PDB entry 4MGR | X-ray diffraction, 2.55 A resolution | chains A and B

== Chain A (and B) ==
Protein: HTH-type transcriptional regulatory protein GabR
Organism: Bacillus subtilis
Notes: chain B of this document is another copy of the same molecule, construct and numbering; everything in this record applies to it too
Reference sequence: P94426 (GABR_BACSU); residues 1-479 here = UniProt positions 1-479
Chain sequence (485 residues; row label = number of the first residue in the row):
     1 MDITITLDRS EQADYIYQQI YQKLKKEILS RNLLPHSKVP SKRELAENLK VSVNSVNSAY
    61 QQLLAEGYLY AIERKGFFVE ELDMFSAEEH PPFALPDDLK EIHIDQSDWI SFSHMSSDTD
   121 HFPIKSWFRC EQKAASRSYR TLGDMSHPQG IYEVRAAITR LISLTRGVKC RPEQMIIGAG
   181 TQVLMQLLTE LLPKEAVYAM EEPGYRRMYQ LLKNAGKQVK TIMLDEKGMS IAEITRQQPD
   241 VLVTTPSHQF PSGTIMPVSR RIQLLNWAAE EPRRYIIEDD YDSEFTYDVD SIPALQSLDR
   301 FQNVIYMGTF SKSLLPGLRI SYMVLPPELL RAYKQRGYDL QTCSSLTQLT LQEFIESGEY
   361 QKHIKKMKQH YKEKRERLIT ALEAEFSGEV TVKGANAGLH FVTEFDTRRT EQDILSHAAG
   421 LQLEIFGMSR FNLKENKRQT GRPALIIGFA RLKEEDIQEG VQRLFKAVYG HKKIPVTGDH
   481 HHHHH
Unresolved in the structure: 1, 470-485 (chain B: 1, 88-95, 473-485)
Differences from the reference sequence: expression tag (480-485)
Ion coordination: Zn2+ near N303 (its only coordinating residue here)

== How chain A and chain B interact ==
Residue-residue contacts (157; chain A residue first):
  Y17(A) with D290(B), hydrogen bond
  Q18(A) with D290(B), hydrogen bond
  Y21(A) with D290(B), hydrogen bond
  K25(A) with P293(B)
  Q61(A) with V289(B)
  Q62(A) with V289(B); D290(B), hydrogen bond (side chain-backbone)
  E66(A) with P257(B); V258(B), hydrogen bond (backbone-backbone); I292(B); P293(B)
  G67(A) with V258(B)
  Y68(A) with V258(B)
  L82(A) with V258(B), hydrophobic; S259(B); I262(B), hydrophobic
  D83(A) with I262(B)
  M84(A) with N266(B), hydrogen bond (backbone-side chain)
  F85(A) with I262(B), hydrophobic; N266(B); L298(B); R300(B)
  S86(A) with N266(B), hydrogen bond (backbone-side chain); A269(B); F301(B)
  E88(A) with A269(B); E270(B); F301(B)
  H90(A) with R300(B); F301(B)
  P91(A) with R300(B); F301(B); Q302(B)
  P92(A) with Q302(B), hydrogen bond (backbone-side chain)
  L95(A) with R331(B)
  D98(A) with E173(B); P327(B); L330(B); R331(B), salt bridge; K334(B), hydrogen bond (backbone-side chain)
  L99(A) with R171(B); E173(B)
  K100(A) with K334(B)
  E101(A) with H147(B), salt bridge; Y152(B); R155(B), salt bridge; E173(B)
  H103(A) with Y152(B)
  T119(A) with Y139(B), hydrogen bond (side chain-backbone); R140(B); L142(B); G143(B), hydrogen bond (side chain-backbone)
  D120(A) with Y139(B); R140(B)
  F122(A) with Y139(B), hydrogen bond (backbone-side chain)
  I124(A) with A135(B), hydrophobic; Y139(B), hydrophobic
  F128(A) with E131(B); Q132(B); A135(B), hydrophobic; L346(B), hydrophobic
  E131(A) with F128(B); E131(B)
  Q132(A) with F128(B)
  A135(A) with F128(B), hydrophobic
  Y139(A) with T119(B), hydrogen bond (side chain-backbone); F122(B), hydrogen bond (side chain-backbone); I124(B), hydrophobic
  R140(A) with T119(B); R451(B); K453(B)
  L142(A) with P316(B), hydrophobic; G317(B)
  G143(A) with S116(B); S117(B), hydrogen bond (backbone-backbone); T119(B); P316(B); R451(B)
  D144(A) with Q106(B); S116(B); R451(B)
  M145(A) with S116(B)
  H147(A) with E101(B), salt bridge
  Y152(A) with E101(B); H103(B)
  R155(A) with E101(B), salt bridge
  R171(A) with K100(B)
  E173(A) with K100(B); E101(B)
  A179(A) with T342(B)
  Q182(A) with D339(B), hydrogen bond; L340(B), hydrogen bond (side chain-backbone)
  Q186(A) with Q186(B); E190(B)
  R207(A) with G337(B); Y338(B), hydrogen bond (side chain-backbone); L340(B)
  Q210(A) with Y338(B)
  L211(A) with Y338(B), hydrophobic
  N214(A) with Y338(B), hydrogen bond
  P257(A) with E66(B)
  V258(A) with E66(B), hydrogen bond (backbone-backbone); G67(B); Y68(B); L82(B), hydrophobic
  S259(A) with L82(B)
  I262(A) with D83(B); M84(B); F85(B), hydrophobic
  Q263(A) with D83(B)
  N266(A) with M84(B), hydrogen bond (side chain-backbone); F85(B); S86(B), hydrogen bond (side chain-backbone)
  A269(A) with A87(B)
  E270(A) with S86(B), hydrogen bond
  V289(A) with Q61(B); Q62(B); A65(B), hydrophobic
  D290(A) with Y17(B), hydrogen bond; Q18(B), hydrogen bond; Y21(B), hydrogen bond; Q62(B), hydrogen bond (backbone-side chain)
  I292(A) with E66(B)
  P293(A) with K25(B); E66(B)
  L298(A) with F85(B)
  F301(A) with S86(B); A87(B), hydrophobic
  P316(A) with L142(B); G143(B)
  G317(A) with S344(B); S345(B), hydrogen bond (backbone-backbone)
  L318(A) with S344(B)
  R319(A) with L340(B); Q341(B), hydrogen bond (side chain-backbone); T342(B)
  P327(A) with L99(B)
  L330(A) with L99(B), hydrophobic
  R331(A) with D98(B), salt bridge; L99(B)
  G337(A) with R207(B)
  Y338(A) with Q182(B); R207(B), hydrogen bond (backbone-side chain); Q210(B); L211(B), hydrophobic; N214(B)
  D339(A) with Q182(B), hydrogen bond; R207(B)
  L340(A) with Q182(B), hydrogen bond (backbone-side chain); R207(B); R319(B)
  Q341(A) with R319(B), hydrogen bond (backbone-side chain)
  T342(A) with R319(B)
  S344(A) with L318(B)
  S345(A) with G317(B)
  L346(A) with F128(B), hydrophobic
  R451(A) with G143(B), hydrogen bond (side chain-backbone)
Also at the interface, not in a pair above, chain A (98 interface residues in all): A65, E81, E89, D97, S116, S117, T141, Q149, V183, E190, K194, Y205, L265, R300, L315, K334, R336
Also at the interface, not in a pair above, chain B (95 interface residues in all): L29, E81, M115, D120, D144, A179, V183, Y205, A215, I255, Q263, L265, R336, C343

== Overview ==
98 residues of chain A face 95 of chain B across their interface, with 34 hydrogen bonds and 6 salt bridges.
Among the polar pairs are D98(A)-R331(B), E101(A)-H147(B) and E101(A)-R155(B).
Chain A and chain B are both HTH-type transcriptional regulatory protein GabR (Bacillus subtilis); the
structure, The crystal structure of Bacillus subtilis GabR, an autorepressor and PLP- and GABA-dependent
transcriptional activator of ..., was determined by X-ray diffraction together with 4N0B from the same study.
